8V5M - chains A and B of the 4 polymer chains in the assembly; structure by electron microscopy, 9.22 A resolution (very low resolution: no residue pairs are listed; an interface is given only as per-side residue counts).

Chain A:
Protein: DNA polymerase alpha catalytic subunit
Organism: Xenopus laevis
Notes: EC 2.7.7.7
Reference sequence: Q9DE46 (DPOLA_XENLA); residues 335-1458 here = UniProt positions 335-1458
Amino-acid sequence (1127 residues; each row starts with the number of its first residue):
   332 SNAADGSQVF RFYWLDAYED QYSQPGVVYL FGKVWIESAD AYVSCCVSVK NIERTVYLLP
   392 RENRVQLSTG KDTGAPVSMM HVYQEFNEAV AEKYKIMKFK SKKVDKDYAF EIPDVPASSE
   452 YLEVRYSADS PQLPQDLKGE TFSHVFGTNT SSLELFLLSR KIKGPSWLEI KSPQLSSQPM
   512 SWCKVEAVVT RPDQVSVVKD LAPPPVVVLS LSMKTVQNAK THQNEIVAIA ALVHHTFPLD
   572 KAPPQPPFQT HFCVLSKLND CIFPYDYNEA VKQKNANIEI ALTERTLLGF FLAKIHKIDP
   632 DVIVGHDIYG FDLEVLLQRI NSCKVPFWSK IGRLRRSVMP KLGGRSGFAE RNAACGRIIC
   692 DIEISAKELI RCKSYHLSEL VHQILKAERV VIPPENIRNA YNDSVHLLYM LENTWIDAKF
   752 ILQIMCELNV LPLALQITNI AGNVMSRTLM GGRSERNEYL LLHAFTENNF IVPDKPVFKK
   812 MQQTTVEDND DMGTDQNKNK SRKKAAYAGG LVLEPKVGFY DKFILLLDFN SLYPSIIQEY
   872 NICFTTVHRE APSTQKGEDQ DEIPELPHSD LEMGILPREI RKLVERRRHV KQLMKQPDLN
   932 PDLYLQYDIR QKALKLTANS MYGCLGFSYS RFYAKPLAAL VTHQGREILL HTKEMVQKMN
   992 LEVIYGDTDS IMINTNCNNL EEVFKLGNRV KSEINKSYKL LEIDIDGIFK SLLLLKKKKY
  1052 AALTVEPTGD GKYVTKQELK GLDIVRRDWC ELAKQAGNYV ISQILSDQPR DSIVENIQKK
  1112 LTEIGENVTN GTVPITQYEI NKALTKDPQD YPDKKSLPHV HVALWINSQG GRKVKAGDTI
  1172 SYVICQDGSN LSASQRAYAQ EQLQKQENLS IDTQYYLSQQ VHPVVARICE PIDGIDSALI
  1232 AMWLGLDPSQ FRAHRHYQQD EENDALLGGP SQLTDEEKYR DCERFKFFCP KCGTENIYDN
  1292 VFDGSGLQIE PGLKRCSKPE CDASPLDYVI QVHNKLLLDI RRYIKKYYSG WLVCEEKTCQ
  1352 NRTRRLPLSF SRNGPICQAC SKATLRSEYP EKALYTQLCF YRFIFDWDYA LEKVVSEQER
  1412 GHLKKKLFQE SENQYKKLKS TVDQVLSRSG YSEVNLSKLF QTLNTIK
Not modelled in the structure: 332-1270, 1453-1458
Differences from the reference sequence: expression tag (332-334)
Swiss-Prot annotation at these positions:
  - zinc finger: Cys1280 to Pro1310 (CysA-type)
  - motif: Cys1345 to Cys1371 (CysB motif)
  - binding site (Zn(2+)): Cys1280, Cys1283, Cys1307, Cys1312, Cys1345, Cys1350, Cys1368, Cys1371
Metal / ion sites: Zn2+ site 1: Cys1280, Cys1283, Cys1307, Cys1312; Zn2+ site 2: Cys1345, Cys1350, Cys1368, Cys1371

Chain B:
Protein: DNA polymerase alpha subunit B
Organism: Xenopus laevis
Reference sequence: Q6DCZ1 (Q6DCZ1_XENLA); residue numbers follow UniProt; this construct covers 1-598
Amino-acid sequence (601 residues; row label = number of the first residue in the row; numbers below 1 keep their minus sign (Ser-2 is residue -2)):
    -2 SNAMSVSAKS IAEELKVFDV NFEDEEVPEK MVELCTVHRL KEEDMVNEWM AFSTTRNLPL
    58 TVGNLNLLEH EVLNKKSARP RPSLKKEKHC GNRDFNTIQE LIEVETAEEN LLDSYATPAK
   118 GSQKRNLSTP EHPQSKRILS INRSPHVLFS PTSFSPSATP SQKYGSRTNR GEVVTTYGEL
   178 QGTTWNGGSG SNTNVELFTS LDEPLTKMYK FMFQKLMDIR EVVSIKIEEL GASLKDHFQI
   238 DEFTSVSLPA QETVTVLGQI GCDSNGKLNS KSVILEGDRE HSAGMQVPVD LSELKDYSLF
   298 PGQVVIMEGT NSTGRRFVPT KLYEGVPLPF HQPSKEFEEC PQQMVITACG PFTTSDTITY
   358 DALKDLIDIV NRDRPDICIL LGPFLDAKHE QIENLQLTVT FEDVFKRCLK MIIEGTRPSG
   418 CHLVIVPSLR DVHHDPVYPQ PPFSCFEPAK EDKERVHFVA DPCTLSVNGV VIGMTSTDLL
   478 FHMGAEEISS SAGAPDRFSR ILRHILTQRS YYPLYPPNEE INIDYEALYS YTPMPVTPDV
   538 FIVPSELRYF IKDVTGCICI NPGRLTKGLV GGTYARFLVK SGAMGSEGKR STCISAQVVR
   598 V
Not modelled in the structure: -2 to 158, 489-492, 582-586
Differences from the reference sequence: expression tag (-2 to 0)

Interface between chain A and chain B:
At this resolution (9 A) residue pairs are not listed: 37 residues of chain A and 50 of chain B lie at the interface.

In short:
37 residues of chain A face 50 of chain B across their interface. Cys1280(A), Cys1283(A), Cys1307(A) and
Cys1312(A) coordinate Zn2+ site 1. The Zn2+ site 2 is built by Cys1345(A), Cys1350(A), Cys1368(A) and
Cys1371(A). From UniProt: 8 Zn2+-binding residues on chain A.
Chain A is DNA polymerase alpha catalytic subunit and chain B is DNA polymerase alpha subunit B, both from
Xenopus laevis; the structure, Tetramer core subcomplex (conformation 1) of Xenopus laevis DNA polymerase
alpha-primase, was determined by electron microscopy (same publication as 8G99, 8G9F, 8G9L, 8G9N, 8G9O, 8UCU
and 8 further entries).
